5NV3 - chains I and J of the 16 polymer chains in the assembly; structure by electron microscopy, 3.39 A resolution.

Chain I (and J):
Name: Ribulose bisphosphate carboxylase small chain 1
From: Rhodobacter sphaeroides
Notes: EC 4.1.1.39; chain J of this document is another copy of the same molecule, construct and numbering; everything in this record applies to it too
Reference sequence: P27998 (RBS1_RHOSH); residues 1-129 here = UniProt positions 1-129
Sequence (129 residues; each row starts with the number of its first residue):
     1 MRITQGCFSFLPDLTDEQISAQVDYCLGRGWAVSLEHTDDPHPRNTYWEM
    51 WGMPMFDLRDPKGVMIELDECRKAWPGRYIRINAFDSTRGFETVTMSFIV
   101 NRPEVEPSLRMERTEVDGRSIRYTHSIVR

Chain I / chain J interface:
Contacting residue pairs - 15 pairs, chain I then chain J:
  Asp-40(I) / Arg-113(J)  salt bridge
  His-42(I) / Arg-113(J)  hydrogen bond
  Arg-44(I) / Glu-115(J)  salt bridge
  Arg-44(I) / Arg-119(J)  hydrogen bond (side chain-backbone)
  Arg-44(I) / Ile-121(J)
  Asn-45(I) / Arg-113(J)
  Arg-122(I) / Glu-115(J)
  Arg-122(I) / Val-116(J)
  Arg-122(I) / Asp-117(J)  salt bridge
  Tyr-123(I) / Thr-114(J)
  Tyr-123(I) / Glu-115(J)  hydrogen bond (backbone-backbone)
  Thr-124(I) / Arg-113(J)
  Thr-124(I) / Thr-114(J)  hydrogen bond
  His-125(I) / Arg-113(J)
  Arg-129(I) / Arg-110(J)
Interface residues without a listed pair, chain I (10 interface residues in all): Glu-112
Interface residues without a listed pair, chain J (9 interface residues in all): Glu-112

In short:
The interface between chain I and chain J involves 10 residues on one side and 9 on the other, with 4 hydrogen
bonds and 3 salt bridges. Polar contacts include Asp-40(I)/Arg-113(J), Arg-44(I)/Glu-115(J) and
Arg-122(I)/Asp-117(J).
Chain I and chain J are both Ribulose bisphosphate carboxylase small chain 1 (Rhodobacter sphaeroides); the
structure, Structure of Rubisco from Rhodobacter sphaeroides in complex with CABP, was determined by electron
microscopy.
